PDB entry 2DJH | X-ray diffraction, 1.90 A resolution | chain A

[Chain A]
Molecule: Colicin-E5
From: Escherichia coli
Notes: EC 3.1.-.-; fragment: C-terminal ribonuclease domain, residues 2-116
UniProtKB: P18000 (CEA5_ECOLI); residues 2-116 here correspond to UniProt positions 66-180 (UniProt number = residue number + 64)
Sequence (115 residues; each row starts with the number of its first residue):
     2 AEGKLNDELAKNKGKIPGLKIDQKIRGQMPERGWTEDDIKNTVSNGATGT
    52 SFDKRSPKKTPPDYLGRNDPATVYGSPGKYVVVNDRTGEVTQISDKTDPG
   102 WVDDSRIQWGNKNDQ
Unresolved in the structure: 2-15, 112-116
Small-molecule neighbours: 2'-deoxyguanosine-3'-monophosphate / 2'-deoxyuridine 3'-monophosphate: Lys25, Gln29, Arg33, Ser52, Phe53, Asp54, Lys55, Arg56, Ser57, Lys60, Tyr81, Val83, Thr92, Gln93, Asp99, Gly101, Trp102, Val103, Asp104, Asp105, Arg107, Ile108
Reported in the primary citation:
  - binding site for 2'-deoxyguanosine-3'-monophosphate: Lys25, Gln29, Arg33, Trp102, Val103
  - binding site for 2'-deoxyuridine 3'-monophosphate: Ser52, Phe53, Lys55, Ser57, Lys60, Asp105, Arg107
  - catalytic residues: Lys25, Arg33, Lys60
  - contacts within the chain: Asp54-Arg56 (salt bridge), Arg33-Ile94 (hydrogen bond), Asp105-Arg107 (salt bridge)

[In short]
Chain A binds 2'-deoxyguanosine-3'-monophosphate / 2'-deoxyuridine 3'-monophosphate. The paper reports
catalytic residues Lys25, Arg33 and Lys60; a binding site for 2'-deoxyuridine 3'-monophosphate at Ser52, Phe53
and Lys55 among others.
Chain A is Colicin-E5 (Escherichia coli); the structure, Crystal structure of the carboxy-terminal
ribonuclease domain of Colicin E5, was determined by X-ray diffraction.
